Entry 2OLY (X-ray diffraction, 1.70 A resolution); this record covers chains H and J of the 12 polymer chains in the assembly.

== Chain H (and J) ==
Name: Insulin B chain
Source organism: Homo sapiens
Notes: chain J of this document is another copy of the same molecule, construct and numbering; everything in this record applies to it too
Reference sequence: P01308 (INS_HUMAN); residues 1-30 here correspond to UniProt positions 25-54 (UniProt number = residue number + 24)
Amino-acid sequence (30 residues; row label = number of the first residue in the row):
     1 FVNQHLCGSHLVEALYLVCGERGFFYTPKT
Disordered / not traced: 30 (chain J: 29-30)
Metal / ion sites: Zn2+: His10 (shared with His10(J) of chain J; 1 residue of chain L)
Residues lining bound ligands:
  - resorcinol (RCO), molecule 1: Val2, His5, Leu6
  - resorcinol (RCO), molecule 2: Cys7, His10, Leu11, Ala14
  - resorcinol (RCO), molecule 3: His10, Glu13, Ala14, Leu17

== How chain H and chain J interact ==
Pairs across the interface (4; chain H residue first):
  Cys7(H) - Leu6(J)  hydrophobic
  His10(H) - Leu6(J)
  His10(H) - Ser9(J)
  His10(H) - His10(J)  hydrogen bond
Also at the interface, not in a pair above, chain H (4 interface residues in all): Asn3, Leu6
Also at the interface, not in a pair above, chain J (6 interface residues in all): Phe1, Val2, Asn3

== In short ==
4 residues of chain H face 6 of chain J across their interface; the contacts include 1 hydrogen bond. The
hydrogen-bonded pair is His10(H)-His10(J). Bound to chain H: 3 copies of resorcinol.
Chain H and chain J are both Insulin B chain (Homo sapiens); the structure, Structure of human insulin in
presence of urea at pH 7.0, was determined by X-ray diffraction together with 2OLZ, 2OM0 and 2OM1 from the
same study.
